Entry 4AJC (X-ray diffraction, 2.30 A resolution); this record covers chain A.

Chain A:
Protein: NADP isocitrate dehydrogenase
From: Escherichia coli
Notes: EC 1.1.1.42
Reference sequence: Q1RD16 (Q1RD16_ECOUT); numbering as in UniProt (aligned over 1-416)
Amino-acid sequence (416 residues; each row starts with the number of its first residue):
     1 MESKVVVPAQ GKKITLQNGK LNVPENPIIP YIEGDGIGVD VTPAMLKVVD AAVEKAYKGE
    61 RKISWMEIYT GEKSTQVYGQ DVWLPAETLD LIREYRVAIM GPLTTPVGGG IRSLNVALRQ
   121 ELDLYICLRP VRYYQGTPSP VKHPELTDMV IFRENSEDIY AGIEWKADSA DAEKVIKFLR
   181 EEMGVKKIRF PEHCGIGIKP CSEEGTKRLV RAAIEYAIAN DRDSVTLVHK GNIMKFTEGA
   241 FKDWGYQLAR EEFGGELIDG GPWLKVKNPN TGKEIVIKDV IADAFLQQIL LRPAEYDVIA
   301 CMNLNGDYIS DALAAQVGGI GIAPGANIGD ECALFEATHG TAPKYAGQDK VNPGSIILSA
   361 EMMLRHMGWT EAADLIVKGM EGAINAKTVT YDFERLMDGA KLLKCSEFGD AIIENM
Disordered / not traced: 1
Construct notes: engineered mutation Met100 (Lys in Q1RD16); conflict Asp398 (Glu in Q1RD16), Glu414 (Lys in Q1RD16)
Metal / ion sites: Ca2+: Asp283, Asp307, Asp311 (together with 2-oxoglutaric acid)
Ligand contacts:
  - adenosine-2'-5'-diphosphate (A2P): Ile37, Arg292, Gly321, His339, Gly340, Thr341, Ala342, Lys344, Tyr345, Val351, Asn352, Tyr391, Asp392, Arg395
  - 2-oxoglutaric acid (AKG): Ser113, Asn115, Val116, Arg119, Arg129, Arg153, Tyr160, Lys230, Asn232, Ile233, Asp283, Asp307

Overview:
Chain A binds adenosine-2'-5'-diphosphate and 2-oxoglutaric acid. The Ca2+ site is built by Asp283, Asp307 and
Asp311.
Chain A is NADP isocitrate dehydrogenase (Escherichia coli); the structure, 3D structure of E. coli Isocitrate
Dehydrogenase K100M mutant in complex with alpha-ketoglutarate, calcium(II) and adenine ..., was determined by
X-ray diffraction (same publication as 4AJ3, 4AJA, 4AJB, 4AJR and 4AJS).
